Entry 7XG3 (electron microscopy, 3.00 A resolution); this record covers chains F and I of the 12 polymer chains in the assembly.

== Chain F ==
Protein: Csf2
Source organism: Pseudomonas aeruginosa
Amino-acid sequence (348 residues; each row starts with the number of its first residue):
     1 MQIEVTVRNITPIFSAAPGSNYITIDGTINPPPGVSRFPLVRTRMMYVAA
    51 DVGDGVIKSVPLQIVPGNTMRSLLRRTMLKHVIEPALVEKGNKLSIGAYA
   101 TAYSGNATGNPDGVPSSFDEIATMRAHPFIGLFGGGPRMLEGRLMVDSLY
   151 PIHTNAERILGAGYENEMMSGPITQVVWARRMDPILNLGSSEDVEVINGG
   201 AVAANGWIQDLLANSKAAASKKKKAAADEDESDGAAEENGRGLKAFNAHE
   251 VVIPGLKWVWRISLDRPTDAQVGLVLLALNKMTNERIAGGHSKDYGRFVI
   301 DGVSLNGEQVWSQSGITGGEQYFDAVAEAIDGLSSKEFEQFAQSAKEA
Unresolved in the structure: 217-239, 346-348

== Chain I ==
Molecule: crRNA
Source organism: Pseudomonas aeruginosa
Sequence (61 nucleotides; each row starts with the number of its first residue):
     1 GUGAACGGUGGAGCAACACCUGAAGGAAGGCUUGAUGAGCGUGUUCCCCG
    51 CAUACGCGGGX
Modified positions: 23G (guanosine-5'-phosphate-2',3'-cyclic phosphate) at position 61

== Interface between chain F and chain I ==
Contacting residue pairs (42; chain F residue first):
  Ser15(F) with A28(I), phosphate contact
  Ala16(F) with A27(I), sugar contact; A28(I), phosphate contact
  Pro18(F) with A27(I), base contact
  Arg44(F) with A27(I), salt bridge to the phosphate
  Asn68(F) with G26(I), sugar contact; A27(I), phosphate contact
  Thr69(F) with G26(I), sugar contact; A27(I), hydrogen bond to the phosphate; A28(I), phosphate contact
  Arg71(F) with G25(I), salt bridge to the phosphate
  Ser72(F) with G26(I), hydrogen bond to the phosphate
  Arg75(F) with A24(I), phosphate contact; G25(I), salt bridge to the phosphate
  Arg76(F) with G26(I), hydrogen bond to the base
  Ser104(F) with G25(I), sugar contact
  Asn106(F) with A24(I), base contact
  Phe133(F) with G25(I), phosphate contact
  Gly134(F) with A24(I), sugar contact
  Gly135(F) with A24(I), sugar contact
  Met139(F) with A23(I), base contact
  Leu140(F) with A24(I), sugar contact
  Glu141(F) with A23(I), phosphate contact; A24(I), phosphate contact
  Gly142(F) with A24(I), hydrogen bond to the phosphate
  Trp178(F) with U33(I), phosphate contact
  Ala179(F) with U33(I), phosphate contact
  Arg180(F) with C31(I), sugar contact; U32(I), hydrogen bond to the sugar; U33(I), hydrogen bond to the base; G34(I), hydrogen bond to the sugar
  Arg181(F) with C31(I), hydrogen bond to the base
  Met182(F) with U32(I), base contact
  Asn187(F) with U32(I), hydrogen bond to the base
  Phe246(F) with U33(I), stacking on the base
  Gly289(F) with A28(I), phosphate contact; G29(I), phosphate contact
  Gly290(F) with G29(I), hydrogen bond to the phosphate
  His291(F) with G29(I), salt bridge to the phosphate; G30(I), salt bridge to the phosphate
  Ser292(F) with G30(I), hydrogen bond to the phosphate; C31(I), hydrogen bond to the phosphate
Also at the interface, not in a pair above, chain F (33 interface residues in all): Ala17, Pro66, Ala288

== Summary ==
33 residues of chain F and 12 residues of chain I are in contact, with 12 hydrogen bonds, 5 salt bridges and 1
aromatic stacking contact. Among the polar pairs are Arg76(F)-G26(I), Arg180(F)-U33(I) and Arg181(F)-C31(I).
Here chain F is Csf2 and chain I is crRNA, both from Pseudomonas aeruginosa. Entry 7XG3 (CryoEM structure of
type IV-A CasDinG bound NTS-nicked Csf-crRNA-dsDNA quaternary complex) was determined by electron microscopy,
deposited together with 7XF1, 7XFZ, 7XG0, 7XG1, 7XG2 and 7XG4.
